4L1F - chains A and B; structure by X-ray diffraction, 1.79 A resolution.

Chain A (and B):
Molecule: Acyl-CoA dehydrogenase domain protein
From: Acidaminococcus fermentans
Notes: chain B of this document is another copy of the same molecule, construct and numbering; everything in this record applies to it too
Reference sequence: D2RL84 (D2RL84_ACIFV); numbering as in UniProt (aligned over 1-383)
Chain sequence (383 residues; each row starts with the number of its first residue):
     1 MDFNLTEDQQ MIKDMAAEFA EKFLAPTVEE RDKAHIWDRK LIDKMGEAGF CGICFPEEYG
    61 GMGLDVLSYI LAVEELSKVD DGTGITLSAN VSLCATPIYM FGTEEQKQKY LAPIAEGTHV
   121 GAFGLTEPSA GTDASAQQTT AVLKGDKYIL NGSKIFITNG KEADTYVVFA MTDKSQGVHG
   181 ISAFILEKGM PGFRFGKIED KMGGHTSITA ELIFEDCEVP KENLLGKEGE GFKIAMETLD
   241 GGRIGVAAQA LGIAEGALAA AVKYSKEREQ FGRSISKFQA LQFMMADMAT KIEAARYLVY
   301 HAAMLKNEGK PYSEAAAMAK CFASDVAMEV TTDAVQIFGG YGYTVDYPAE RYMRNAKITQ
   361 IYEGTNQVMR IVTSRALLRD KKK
Disordered / not traced: 381-383
Metal / ion sites: Na+ site 1: Thr-126, Gly-131; Na+ site 2: Tyr-347, Glu-350
Ligand contacts:
  - coenzyme A persulfide (COS): Leu-93, Phe-123, Leu-125, Thr-126, Gly-131, Thr-132, Ala-134, Ser-135, Val-178, His-179, Phe-232, Lys-233, Met-236, Glu-237, Leu-239, Asp-240, Arg-243, Ser-313, Tyr-362, Glu-363, Gly-364, Val-368, Val-372, Arg-375
  - FAD (flavin-adenine dinucleotide), molecule 1: Leu-93, Phe-123, Gly-124, Leu-125, Thr-126, Gly-131, Thr-132, Ile-155, Phe-156, Ile-157, Thr-158, Lys-201, Thr-209, Ile-358, Ile-361, Tyr-362, Glu-363, Gly-364, Thr-365, Gln-367, Ile-371
  - FAD, molecule 2: Arg-268, Gln-270, Phe-271, Ile-275, Phe-278, Gln-279, Leu-281, Gln-336, Ile-337, Phe-338, Gly-339, Gly-340, Tyr-341, Tyr-343

How chain A and chain B interact:
Contacting residue pairs (78):
  Pro-128(A) / Arg-268(B)  hydrogen bond (backbone-side chain)
  Pro-128(A) / Tyr-341(B)  hydrogen bond (backbone-side chain)
  Ser-129(A) / Gln-270(B)  hydrogen bond (backbone-side chain)
  Ala-130(A) / Gln-270(B)
  Gly-131(A) / Gln-270(B)  hydrogen bond (backbone-side chain)
  Thr-132(A) / Gln-270(B)  hydrogen bond (backbone-side chain)
  Thr-132(A) / Phe-271(B)
  Asp-133(A) / Gln-270(B)  hydrogen bond (backbone-side chain)
  Asp-133(A) / Phe-271(B)  hydrogen bond (side chain-backbone)
  Ile-155(A) / Tyr-341(B)
  Phe-156(A) / Gly-340(B)
  Phe-156(A) / Tyr-341(B)
  Lys-197(A) / Asp-346(B)  salt bridge
  Glu-199(A) / Thr-344(B)
  Asp-200(A) / Thr-344(B)
  Asp-200(A) / Val-345(B)  hydrogen bond (backbone-backbone)
  Lys-201(A) / Tyr-343(B)
  Met-202(A) / Tyr-343(B)  hydrogen bond (backbone-backbone)
  Met-202(A) / Glu-350(B)
  Met-202(A) / Met-353(B)  hydrophobic
  Gly-203(A) / Tyr-343(B)  hydrogen bond (backbone-side chain)
  Gly-204(A) / Tyr-343(B)  hydrogen bond (backbone-side chain)
  Arg-268(A) / Pro-128(B)  hydrogen bond (side chain-backbone)
  Gln-270(A) / Ser-129(B)  hydrogen bond (side chain-backbone)
  Gln-270(A) / Ala-130(B)
  Gln-270(A) / Gly-131(B)  hydrogen bond (side chain-backbone)
  Gln-270(A) / Thr-132(B)  hydrogen bond (side chain-backbone)
  Gln-270(A) / Asp-133(B)  hydrogen bond (side chain-backbone)
  Phe-271(A) / Thr-132(B)
  Phe-271(A) / Asp-133(B)  hydrogen bond (backbone-side chain)
  Met-284(A) / Gln-367(B)
  Met-328(A) / Thr-332(B)
  Met-328(A) / Met-353(B)  hydrophobic
  Thr-332(A) / Lys-357(B)  hydrogen bond (backbone-side chain)
  Val-335(A) / Lys-357(B)
  Gln-336(A) / Lys-357(B)  hydrogen bond
  Gln-336(A) / Gln-360(B)  hydrogen bond (side chain-backbone)
  Gln-336(A) / Ile-361(B)
  Gln-336(A) / Thr-365(B)
  Gln-336(A) / Asn-366(B)
  Gln-336(A) / Gln-367(B)  hydrogen bond
  Gly-339(A) / Ile-361(B)
  Gly-340(A) / Phe-156(B)
  Gly-340(A) / Ile-361(B)
  Tyr-341(A) / Pro-128(B)  hydrogen bond (side chain-backbone)
  Tyr-341(A) / Ile-155(B)
  Tyr-341(A) / Phe-156(B)
  Tyr-343(A) / Lys-201(B)
  Tyr-343(A) / Met-202(B)  hydrogen bond (backbone-backbone)
  Tyr-343(A) / Gly-203(B)  hydrogen bond (side chain-backbone)
  Tyr-343(A) / Gly-204(B)  hydrogen bond (side chain-backbone)
  Tyr-343(A) / Arg-354(B)  hydrogen bond (side chain-backbone)
  Tyr-343(A) / Asn-355(B)
  Tyr-343(A) / Ile-358(B)
  Thr-344(A) / Glu-199(B)
  Thr-344(A) / Asp-200(B)
  Val-345(A) / Asp-200(B)  hydrogen bond (backbone-backbone)
  Val-345(A) / Lys-201(B)
  Glu-350(A) / Met-202(B)
  Met-353(A) / Met-202(B)  hydrophobic
  Met-353(A) / Met-328(B)  hydrophobic
  Met-353(A) / Lys-357(B)
  Arg-354(A) / Met-202(B)
  Arg-354(A) / Tyr-343(B)  hydrogen bond (backbone-side chain)
  Asn-355(A) / Tyr-343(B)
  Lys-357(A) / Thr-332(B)  hydrogen bond (side chain-backbone)
  Lys-357(A) / Val-335(B)
  Lys-357(A) / Gln-336(B)  hydrogen bond
  Lys-357(A) / Met-353(B)
  Ile-358(A) / Tyr-343(B)
  Gln-360(A) / Gln-336(B)  hydrogen bond (backbone-side chain)
  Ile-361(A) / Gln-336(B)
  Ile-361(A) / Gly-339(B)
  Ile-361(A) / Gly-340(B)
  Thr-365(A) / Gln-336(B)
  Asn-366(A) / Gln-336(B)
  Gln-367(A) / Met-284(B)
  Gln-367(A) / Gln-336(B)  hydrogen bond
Other interface residues (no listed pair), chain A (43 interface residues in all): Glu-127, Leu-281, Asp-346
Other interface residues (no listed pair), chain B (42 interface residues in all): Glu-127, Leu-281

Summary:
43 residues of chain A and 42 residues of chain B are in contact; the contacts include 32 hydrogen bonds and 1
salt bridge. Polar pairs include Lys-197(A)/Asp-346(B), Pro-128(A)/Arg-268(B) and Pro-128(A)/Tyr-341(B). Chain
A binds flavin-adenine dinucleotide and coenzyme A persulfide.
Chain A and chain B are both Acyl-CoA dehydrogenase domain protein (Acidaminococcus fermentans); the
structure, Electron transferring flavoprotein of Acidaminococcus fermentans: Towards a mechanism of
flavin-based electron bifurcation, was determined by X-ray diffraction, deposited together with 4KPU.
